2O6B - chains A and B; structure by X-ray diffraction, 3.21 A resolution.

== Chain A (and B) ==
Name: Thioesterase
From: Pseudomonas aeruginosa
Notes: chain B of this document is another copy of the same molecule, construct and numbering; everything in this record applies to it too
UniProt: Q9HU04 (Q9HU04_PSEAE); residue numbers follow UniProt; this construct covers 1-147
Chain sequence (149 residues; each row starts with the number of its first residue; numbers below 1 keep their minus sign (Gly-1 is residue -1)):
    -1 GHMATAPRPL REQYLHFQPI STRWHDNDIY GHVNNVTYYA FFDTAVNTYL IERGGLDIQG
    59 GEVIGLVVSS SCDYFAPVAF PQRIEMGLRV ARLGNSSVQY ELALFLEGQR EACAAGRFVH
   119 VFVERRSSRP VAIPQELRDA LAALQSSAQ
Unresolved in the structure: -1 to 4, 145-147
Sequence notes: expression tag (-1 to 0)

== Interface between chain A and chain B ==
Contacting residue pairs - 43 pairs, chain A then chain B:
  Tyr28(A) - Ile56(B)
  Tyr28(A) - Ile62(B)  hydrophobic
  Tyr28(A) - Gly63(B)
  Asn32(A) - Asp41(B)
  Asn33(A) - Asp41(B)  hydrogen bond
  Asn33(A) - Val65(B)
  Val34(A) - Val34(B)  hydrophobic
  Val34(A) - Tyr37(B)
  Val34(A) - Ala38(B)
  Tyr37(A) - Val34(B)
  Tyr37(A) - Tyr37(B)  hydrogen bond
  Tyr37(A) - Ser68(B)  hydrogen bond (side chain-backbone)
  Tyr37(A) - Ser69(B)
  Ala38(A) - Val34(B)
  Asp41(A) - Asn32(B)
  Asp41(A) - Asn33(B)  hydrogen bond
  Ile56(A) - Tyr28(B)
  Gln57(A) - Ile27(B)
  Ile62(A) - Tyr28(B)  hydrophobic
  Gly63(A) - Tyr28(B)
  Val65(A) - Asn33(B)
  Val65(A) - Tyr72(B)
  Val66(A) - Asp71(B)
  Val66(A) - Tyr72(B)  hydrogen bond (backbone-backbone)
  Ser67(A) - Cys70(B)
  Ser67(A) - Asp71(B)
  Ser67(A) - Tyr72(B)
  Ser68(A) - Tyr37(B)  hydrogen bond (backbone-side chain)
  Ser68(A) - Ser69(B)
  Ser68(A) - Cys70(B)  hydrogen bond (backbone-backbone)
  Ser68(A) - Tyr72(B)  hydrogen bond
  Ser69(A) - Tyr37(B)
  Ser69(A) - Ser68(B)
  Ser69(A) - Ser69(B)
  Cys70(A) - Ser67(B)
  Cys70(A) - Ser68(B)  hydrogen bond (backbone-backbone)
  Asp71(A) - Val66(B)
  Asp71(A) - Ser67(B)
  Tyr72(A) - Val65(B)
  Tyr72(A) - Val66(B)  hydrogen bond (backbone-backbone)
  Tyr72(A) - Ser67(B)
  Tyr72(A) - Ser68(B)  hydrogen bond
  Arg123(A) - Tyr28(B)
Interface residues without a listed pair, chain A (22 interface residues in all): Ile27, Leu64
Interface residues without a listed pair, chain B (22 interface residues in all): Gln57, Leu64, Arg123

== In short ==
Chain A and chain B each contribute 22 residues to their interface, with 11 hydrogen bonds. Polar pairs
include Asn33(A)-Asp41(B), Tyr37(A)-Tyr37(B) and Tyr37(A)-Ser68(B).
Both chains are Thioesterase (Pseudomonas aeruginosa). Entry 2O6B (Crystal structure of the PA5185 protein
from Pseudomonas Aeruginosa strain PAO1- new crystal form) was determined by X-ray diffraction together with
2O5U, 2O6T, 2O6U and 2AV9 from the same study.
